9ILT - chains C and D of the 8 polymer chains in the assembly; structure by X-ray diffraction, 3.25 A resolution.

Chain C:
Protein: Polysulphide reductase NrfD
Organism: Chloroflexus aurantiacus J-10-fl
Reference sequence: A9WEV4 (A9WEV4_CHLAA); residue numbers follow UniProt; this construct covers 1-486
Amino-acid sequence (486 residues; each row starts with the number of its first residue):
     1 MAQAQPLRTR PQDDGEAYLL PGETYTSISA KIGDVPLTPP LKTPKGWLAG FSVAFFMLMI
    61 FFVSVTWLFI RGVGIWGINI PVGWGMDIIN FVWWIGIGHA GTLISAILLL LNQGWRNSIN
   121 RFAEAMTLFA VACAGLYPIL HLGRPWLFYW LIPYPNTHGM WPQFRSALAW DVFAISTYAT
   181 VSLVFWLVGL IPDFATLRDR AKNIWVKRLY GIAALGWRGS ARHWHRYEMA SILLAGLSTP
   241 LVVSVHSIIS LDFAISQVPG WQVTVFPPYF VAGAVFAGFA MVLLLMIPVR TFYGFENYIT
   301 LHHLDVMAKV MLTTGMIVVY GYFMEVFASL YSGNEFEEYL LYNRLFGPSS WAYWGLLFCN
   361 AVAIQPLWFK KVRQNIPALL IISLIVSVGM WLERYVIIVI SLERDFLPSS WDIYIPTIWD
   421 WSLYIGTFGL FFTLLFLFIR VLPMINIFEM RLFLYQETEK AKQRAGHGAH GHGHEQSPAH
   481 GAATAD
Unresolved in the structure: 1-15, 465-486
Residues lining bound ligands: heme c (HEC): Trp-150, Thr-157, His-158, Met-160

Chain D:
Protein: Quinol:cytochrome c oxidoreductase membrane protein
Organism: Chloroflexus aurantiacus J-10-fl
Reference sequence: A9WEV5 (A9WEV5_CHLAA); residues 1-179 here = UniProt positions 1-179
Amino-acid sequence (179 residues; numbered 1 to 179; the number before each row is that of its first residue):
     1 MRNDVYGVMA EFPTPEALIE ATRKAKAAGY TKMDAFSPFP IEEVIEEIAH GDTGVPRLVL
    61 LFGLIGAASG FILQYIGNLV DYPLNVGGRP LDITNWPAMI PITFESGILL ASFAAAIGMI
   121 VLNGLPSPYH PVFNVPRFQY ASQDAFFLCI EATDPLFDRS RTSQFLRSLN PMQVSEVAY
Unresolved in the structure: 1-4

Chain C / chain D interface:
Residue-residue contacts (107):
  Tyr-25(C) with Pro-15(D); Phe-39(D), hydrophobic; Asp-144(D)
  Thr-26(C) with Asp-144(D), hydrogen bond
  Ser-29(C) with Gln-143(D)
  Pro-153(C) with Leu-73(D), hydrophobic
  Trp-161(C) with Leu-73(D), hydrophobic; Gly-77(D); Asp-81(D), hydrogen bond
  Pro-162(C) with Asn-78(D), hydrogen bond (backbone-side chain)
  Gln-163(C) with Asn-78(D); Val-86(D)
  Phe-164(C) with Gln-74(D); Asn-78(D); Ala-98(D); Ile-102(D), hydrophobic
  Arg-165(C) with Asn-78(D); Leu-79(D); Leu-84(D), hydrogen bond (side chain-backbone); Val-86(D); Arg-89(D); Pro-90(D), hydrogen bond (side chain-backbone); Leu-91(D); Asn-95(D)
  Ala-169(C) with Ile-102(D)
  Trp-170(C) with Ala-98(D), hydrogen bond (side chain-backbone); Pro-101(D), hydrophobic; Ile-102(D)
  Phe-173(C) with Ile-102(D), hydrophobic; Ser-106(D)
  Ala-174(C) with Glu-105(D)
  Thr-177(C) with Glu-105(D), hydrogen bond (side chain-backbone); Leu-109(D)
  Thr-180(C) with Leu-109(D)
  Val-181(C) with Ser-112(D)
  Val-184(C) with Phe-113(D), hydrophobic
  Val-188(C) with Ala-116(D), hydrophobic
  Ala-195(C) with Ser-142(D)
  Thr-196(C) with Ser-142(D)
  Arg-198(C) with Phe-133(D)
  Asp-199(C) with Gln-139(D); Ser-142(D), hydrogen bond; Gln-143(D)
  Arg-200(C) with Gln-143(D)
  Leu-215(C) with Leu-125(D); Pro-126(D); Ser-127(D), hydrogen bond (backbone-backbone)
  Gly-216(C) with Leu-125(D); Ser-127(D)
  Trp-217(C) with Leu-125(D), hydrophobic
  Arg-218(C) with Phe-36(D); His-130(D); Phe-133(D)
  Gly-219(C) with Phe-36(D); Ser-37(D), hydrogen bond (backbone-backbone)
  Ser-220(C) with Asp-34(D), hydrogen bond; Ala-35(D); Phe-36(D)
  Ala-221(C) with Asp-34(D); Ala-35(D), hydrogen bond (backbone-backbone); Ile-45(D), hydrophobic; Ile-48(D), hydrophobic
  Arg-222(C) with Met-33(D); Asp-34(D), salt bridge; Ala-49(D); Asn-123(D)
  His-223(C) with Asn-123(D), hydrogen bond (side chain-backbone); Leu-125(D)
  Trp-224(C) with Ser-37(D), hydrogen bond (side chain-backbone); Pro-38(D); Pro-40(D); Ile-45(D), hydrophobic
  His-225(C) with Ile-45(D); Ala-49(D); Gly-51(D), hydrogen bond (side chain-backbone); Thr-53(D)
  Arg-226(C) with Thr-53(D), hydrogen bond (side chain-backbone); Met-119(D); Leu-122(D); Asn-123(D), hydrogen bond
  Tyr-227(C) with Met-119(D), hydrophobic
  Glu-228(C) with Glu-42(D)
  Met-229(C) with Thr-53(D); Pro-56(D), hydrophobic
  Ala-230(C) with Ala-115(D)
  Leu-233(C) with Val-55(D), hydrophobic; Pro-56(D), hydrophobic
  Leu-234(C) with Ser-112(D)
  Leu-237(C) with Ile-108(D), hydrophobic; Ala-111(D), hydrophobic
  Pro-240(C) with Phe-104(D), hydrophobic
  Leu-241(C) with Glu-105(D)
  Ser-244(C) with Phe-104(D); Glu-105(D), hydrogen bond
  Ile-248(C) with Pro-101(D), hydrophobic; Glu-105(D)
  Arg-451(C) with Pro-38(D); Phe-39(D); Ser-142(D), hydrogen bond (side chain-backbone)
  Leu-452(C) with Phe-39(D), hydrophobic; Pro-40(D)
  Tyr-455(C) with Glu-16(D); Ile-19(D); Phe-39(D), hydrophobic; Ile-41(D)
  Glu-459(C) with Glu-16(D)
  Lys-462(C) with Glu-16(D), salt bridge
Interface residues without a listed pair, chain C (56 interface residues in all): Thr-24, Met-160, Ile-191, Val-245, Phe-448
Interface residues without a listed pair, chain D (65 interface residues in all): Glu-43, Val-44, Val-59, Ile-120, Pro-128, Val-132, Phe-138, Glu-151

Overview:
56 residues of chain C and 65 residues of chain D are in contact; the contacts include 19 hydrogen bonds and 2
salt bridges. Among the polar pairs are Arg-222(C)/Asp-34(D), Lys-462(C)/Glu-16(D) and Thr-26(C)/Asp-144(D).
Chain C binds heme c.
Here chain C is Polysulphide reductase NrfD and chain D is Quinol:cytochrome c oxidoreductase membrane
protein, both from Chloroflexus aurantiacus J-10-fl. Entry 9ILT (Crystal structure of alternative complex III
from Chloroflexus aurantiacus) was determined by X-ray diffraction.
